9KAE - chains D and E of the 8 polymer chains in the assembly; structure by electron microscopy, 3.10 A resolution.

# Chain D (and E)
Molecule: Large T antigen
Source organism: Betapolyomavirus macacae
Notes: EC 5.6.2.4; chain E of this document is another copy of the same molecule, construct and numbering; everything in this record applies to it too
Reference sequence: P03070 (LT_SV40); numbering as in UniProt (aligned over 266-627)
Amino-acid sequence (362 residues; row label = number of the first residue in the row):
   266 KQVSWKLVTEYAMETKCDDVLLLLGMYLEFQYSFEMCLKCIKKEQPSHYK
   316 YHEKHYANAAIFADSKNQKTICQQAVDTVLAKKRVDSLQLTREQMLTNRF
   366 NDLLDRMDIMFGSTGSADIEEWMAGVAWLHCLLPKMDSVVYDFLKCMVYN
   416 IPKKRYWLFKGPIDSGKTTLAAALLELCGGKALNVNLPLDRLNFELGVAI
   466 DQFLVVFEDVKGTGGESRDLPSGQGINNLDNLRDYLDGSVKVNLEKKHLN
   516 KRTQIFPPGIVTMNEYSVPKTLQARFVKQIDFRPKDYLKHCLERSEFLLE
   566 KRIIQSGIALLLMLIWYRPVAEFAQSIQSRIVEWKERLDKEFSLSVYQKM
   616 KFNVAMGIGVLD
Bound ions: Mg2+: Thr433 (together with AMP-PNP)
Ligand contacts:
  - AMP-PNP, molecule 1: Trp393, Leu397, Pro427, Ile428, Asp429, Ser430, Gly431, Lys432, Thr433, Thr434, Glu473, Asn529, Arg548, Pro549, Lys550, Leu553, Lys554, Leu557, Leu564
  - AMP-PNP, molecule 2: Lys418, Arg498, Asp499
Swiss-Prot annotation at these positions:
  - binding site (Zn(2+)): Cys302, Cys305, His313, His317
  - binding site (ATP): Gly426 to Thr433

# How chain D and chain E interact
Pairs across the interface - 45 pairs, chain D then chain E:
  Asp284(D) - Arg349(E)  salt bridge
  Leu286(D) - Asp342(E)
  Leu286(D) - Ala346(E)
  Leu287(D) - Val350(E)
  Leu287(D) - Leu353(E)  hydrophobic
  Leu289(D) - Asp342(E)
  Leu289(D) - Ala346(E)  hydrophobic
  Gly290(D) - Ala346(E)
  Gly290(D) - Val350(E)
  Met291(D) - Val350(E)
  Met291(D) - Gln354(E)  hydrogen bond
  Leu293(D) - Thr343(E)
  Glu294(D) - Val350(E)
  Gln310(D) - Gln354(E)  hydrogen bond (side chain-backbone)
  Asp329(D) - Lys271(E)  salt bridge
  Ser330(D) - Gln339(E)  hydrogen bond (backbone-side chain)
  Lys331(D) - Trp270(E)
  Lys331(D) - Gln339(E)
  Asn332(D) - Gln339(E)
  Gln333(D) - Gln339(E)  hydrogen bond (backbone-side chain)
  Lys334(D) - Asp342(E)  salt bridge
  Ile428(D) - Arg498(E)
  Thr433(D) - Val505(E)
  Ala437(D) - Val505(E)  hydrophobic
  Ala447(D) - Asn508(E)
  Arg456(D) - Phe459(E)
  Arg456(D) - Glu510(E)  salt bridge
  Glu460(D) - Lys516(E)  salt bridge
  Lys476(D) - Asn496(E)
  Lys512(D) - Glu510(E)  salt bridge
  Lys512(D) - Lys511(E)
  Lys512(D) - Leu514(E)  hydrogen bond (side chain-backbone)
  Lys512(D) - Asn515(E)  hydrogen bond (backbone-side chain)
  His513(D) - His513(E)
  Glu561(D) - Lys419(E)  salt bridge
  Leu564(D) - Pro417(E)
  Leu564(D) - Lys418(E)
  Glu565(D) - Ile416(E)
  Glu565(D) - Pro417(E)
  Glu565(D) - Lys419(E)  salt bridge
  Arg567(D) - Asn415(E)  hydrogen bond (side chain-backbone)
  Arg567(D) - Pro417(E)
  Arg567(D) - Gly503(E)  hydrogen bond (side chain-backbone)
  Arg567(D) - Ser504(E)
  Gln570(D) - Ser504(E)
Other interface residues (no listed pair), chain D (35 interface residues in all): Gln296, Glu309, Asp429, Val463, Pro486, Lys511
Other interface residues (no listed pair), chain E (34 interface residues in all): Gln338, Leu345, Gln359, Asp499, Ile520, Arg540

# Overview
35 residues of chain D and 34 residues of chain E are in contact; the contacts include 8 hydrogen bonds and 8
salt bridges. Polar pairs include Asp284(D)-Arg349(E), Asp329(D)-Lys271(E) and Lys334(D)-Asp342(E). Ligands of
chain D: AMP-PNP.
Chain D and chain E are both Large T antigen (Betapolyomavirus macacae); the structure, CryoEM structure of
LTag bound to SV40 EP half origin DNA, was determined by electron microscopy (same publication as 9EVH, 9EVP,
9F3T, 9F3U, 9F5I, 9F73 and 14 further entries).
